PDB entry 4V1M | electron microscopy, 6.60 A resolution (low resolution: residue-level contacts below are approximate; hydrogen-bond / salt-bridge calls are withheld) | chains A and B of the 13 polymer chains in the assembly

# Chain A
Molecule: DNA-directed RNA polymerase II subunit RPB1
Source organism: Saccharomyces cerevisiae
Notes: EC 2.7.7.6
UniProt: P04050 (RPB1_YEAST); numbering as in UniProt (aligned over 1-1733)
Chain sequence (1733 residues; numbered 1 to 1733; the number before each row is that of its first residue):
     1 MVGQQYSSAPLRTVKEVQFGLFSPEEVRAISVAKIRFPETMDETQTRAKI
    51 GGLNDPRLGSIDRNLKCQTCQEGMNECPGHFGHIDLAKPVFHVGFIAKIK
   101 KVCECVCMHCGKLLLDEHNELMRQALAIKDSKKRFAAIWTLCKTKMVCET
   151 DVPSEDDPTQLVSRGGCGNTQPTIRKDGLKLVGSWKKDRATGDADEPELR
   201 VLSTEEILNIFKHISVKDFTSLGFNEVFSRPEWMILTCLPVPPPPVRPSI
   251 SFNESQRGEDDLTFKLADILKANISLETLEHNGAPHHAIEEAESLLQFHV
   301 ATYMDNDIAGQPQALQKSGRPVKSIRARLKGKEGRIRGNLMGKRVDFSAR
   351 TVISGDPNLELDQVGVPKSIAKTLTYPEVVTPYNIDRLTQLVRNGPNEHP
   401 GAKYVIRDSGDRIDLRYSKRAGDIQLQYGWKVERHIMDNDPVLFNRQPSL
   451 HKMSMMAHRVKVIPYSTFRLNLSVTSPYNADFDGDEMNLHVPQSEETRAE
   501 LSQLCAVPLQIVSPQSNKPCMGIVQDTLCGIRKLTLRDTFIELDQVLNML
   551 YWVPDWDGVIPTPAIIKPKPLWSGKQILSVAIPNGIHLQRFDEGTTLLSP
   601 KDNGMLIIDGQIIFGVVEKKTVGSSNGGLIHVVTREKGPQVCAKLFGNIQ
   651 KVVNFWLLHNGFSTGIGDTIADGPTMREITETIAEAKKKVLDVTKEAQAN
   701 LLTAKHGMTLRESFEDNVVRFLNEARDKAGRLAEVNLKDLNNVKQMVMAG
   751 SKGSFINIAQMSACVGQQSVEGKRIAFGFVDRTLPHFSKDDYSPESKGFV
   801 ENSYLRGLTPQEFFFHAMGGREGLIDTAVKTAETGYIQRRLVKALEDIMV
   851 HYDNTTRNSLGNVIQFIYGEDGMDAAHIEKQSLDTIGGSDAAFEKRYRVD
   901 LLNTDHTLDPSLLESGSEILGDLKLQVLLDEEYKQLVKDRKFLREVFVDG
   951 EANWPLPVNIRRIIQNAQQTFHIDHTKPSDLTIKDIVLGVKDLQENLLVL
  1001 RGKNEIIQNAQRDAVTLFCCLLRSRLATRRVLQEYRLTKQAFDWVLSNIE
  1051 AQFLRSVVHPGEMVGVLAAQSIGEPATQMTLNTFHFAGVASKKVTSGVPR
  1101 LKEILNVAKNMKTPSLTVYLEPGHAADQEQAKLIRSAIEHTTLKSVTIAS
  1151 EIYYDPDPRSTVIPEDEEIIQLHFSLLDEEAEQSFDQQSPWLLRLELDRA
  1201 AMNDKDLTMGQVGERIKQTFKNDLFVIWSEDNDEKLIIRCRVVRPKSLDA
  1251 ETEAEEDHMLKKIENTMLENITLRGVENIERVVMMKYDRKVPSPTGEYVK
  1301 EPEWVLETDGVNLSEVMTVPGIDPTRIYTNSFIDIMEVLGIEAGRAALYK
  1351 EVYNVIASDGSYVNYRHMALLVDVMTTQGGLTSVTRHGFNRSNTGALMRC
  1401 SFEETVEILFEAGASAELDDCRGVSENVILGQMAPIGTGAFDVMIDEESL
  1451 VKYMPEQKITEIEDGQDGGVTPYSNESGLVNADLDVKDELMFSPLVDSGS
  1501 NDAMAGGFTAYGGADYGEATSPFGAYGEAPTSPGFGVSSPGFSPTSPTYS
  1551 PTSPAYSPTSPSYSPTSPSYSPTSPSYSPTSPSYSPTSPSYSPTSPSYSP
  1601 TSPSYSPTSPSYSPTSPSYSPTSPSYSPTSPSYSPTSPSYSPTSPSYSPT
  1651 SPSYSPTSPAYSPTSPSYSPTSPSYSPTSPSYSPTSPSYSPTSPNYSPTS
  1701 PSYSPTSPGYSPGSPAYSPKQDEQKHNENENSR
Not modelled in the structure: 1-2, 1081-1091, 1177-1186, 1244-1253, 1456-1733
Bound ions: Zn2+ site 1: C67, C70, C77, H80; Zn2+ site 2: C107, C110, C148, C167; Mg2+: D481, D483, D485 (shared with 1 residue of chain P)
UniProt features mapped onto this chain:
  - region: P248 to D260 (Lid loop), N306 to K323 (Rudder loop), P810 to E822 (Bridging helix)
  - binding site (Zn(2+)): C67, C70, C77, H80, C107, C110, C148, C167
  - binding site (Mg(2+)): D481, D483, D485
  - modified residue: T1471 (Phosphothreonine)
  - cross-link (Glycyl lysine isopeptide (Lys-Gly)): K695 (interchain with G-Cter in ubiquitin), K1246 (interchain with G-Cter in ubiquitin), K1350 (interchain with G-Cter in ubiquitin)
  - natural variant: S1653 to P1659 (deletion: In strain: A364A)
  - mutagenesis: K1246 (K1246R: Impairs ubiquitination during transcription stress)

# Chain B
Molecule: DNA-directed RNA polymerase II subunit RPB2
Source organism: Saccharomyces cerevisiae
Notes: EC 2.7.7.6
UniProt: P08518 (RPB2_YEAST); residue numbers follow UniProt; this construct covers 1-1224
Chain sequence (1224 residues; numbered 1 to 1224; the number before each row is that of its first residue):
     1 MSDLANSEKYYDEDPYGFEDESAPITAEDSWAVISAFFREKGLVSQQLDS
    51 FNQFVDYTLQDIICEDSTLILEQLAQHTTESDNISRKYEISFGKIYVTKP
   101 MVNESDGVTHALYPQEARLRNLTYSSGLFVDVKKRTYEAIDVPGRELKYE
   151 LIAEESEDDSESGKVFIGRLPIMLRSKNCYLSEATESDLYKLKECPFDMG
   201 GYFIINGSEKVLIAQERSAGNIVQVFKKAAPSPISHVAEIRSALEKGSRF
   251 ISTLQVKLYGREGSSARTIKATLPYIKQDIPIVIIFRALGIIPDGEILEH
   301 ICYDVNDWQMLEMLKPCVEDGFVIQDRETALDFIGRRGTALGIKKEKRIQ
   351 YAKDILQKEFLPHITQLEGFESRKAFFLGYMINRLLLCALDRKDQDDRDH
   401 FGKKRLDLAGPLLAQLFKTLFKKLTKDIFRYMQRTVEEAHDFNMKLAINA
   451 KTITSGLKYALATGNWGEQKKAMSSRAGVSQVLNRYTYSSTLSHLRRTNT
   501 PIGRDGKLAKPRQLHNTHWGLVCPAETPEGQACGLVKNLSLMSCISVGTD
   551 PMPIITFLSEWGMEPLEDYVPHQSPDATRVFVNGVWHGVHRNPARLMETL
   601 RTLRRKGDINPEVSMIRDIREKELKIFTDAGRVYRPLFIVEDDESLGHKE
   651 LKVRKGHIAKLMATEYQDIEGGFEDVEEYTWSSLLNEGLVEYIDAEEEES
   701 ILIAMQPEDLEPAEANEENDLDVDPAKRIRVSHHATTFTHCEIHPSMILG
   751 VAASIIPFPDHNQSPRNTYQSAMGKQAMGVFLTNYNVRMDTMANILYYPQ
   801 KPLGTTRAMEYLKFRELPAGQNAIVAIACYSGYNQEDSMIMNQSSIDRGL
   851 FRSLFFRSYMDQEKKYGMSITETFEKPQRTNTLRMKHGTYDKLDDDGLIA
   901 PGVRVSGEDVIIGKTTPISPDEEELGQRTAYHSKRDASTPLRSTENGIVD
   951 QVLVTTNQDGLKFVKVRVRTTKIPQIGDKFASRHGQKGTIGITYRREDMP
  1001 FTAEGIVPDLIINPHAIPSRMTVAHLIECLLSKVAALSGNEGDASPFTDI
  1051 TVEGISKLLREHGYQSRGFEVMYNGHTGKKLMAQIFFGPTYYQRLRHMVD
  1101 DKIHARARGPMQVLTRQPVEGRSRDGGLRFGEMERDCMIAHGAASFLKER
  1151 LMEASDAFRVHICGICGLMTVIAKLNHNQFECKGCDNKIDIYQIHIPYAA
  1201 KLLFQELMAMNITPRLYTDRSRDF
Not modelled in the structure: 1-19, 142-145, 152-162, 503-508, 669-677, 716-721, 920-932
Bound ions: Zn2+: C1163, C1166, C1182, C1185

# Chain A / chain B interface
Contacting residue pairs (463; chain A residue first):
  Q4(A) with F1158(B); R1159(B)
  Q5(A) with R1159(B); L1175(B)
  Y6(A) with L1175(B)
  S7(A) with R1159(B); H1161(B); F1180(B); Q1193(B)
  S8(A) with N1178(B); F1180(B)
  A9(A) with H1161(B); Q1193(B)
  P10(A) with I1191(B); Y1192(B); Q1193(B)
  L11(A) with Q1193(B); I1194(B); H1195(B)
  R12(A) with Y1192(B); Q1193(B); I1194(B); T1218(B)
  T13(A) with T1218(B)
  V14(A) with I1194(B); L1216(B); Y1217(B)
  K15(A) with Y1217(B); T1218(B); D1219(B); R1220(B)
  E16(A) with R1215(B); L1216(B); Y1217(B); D1219(B); R1220(B); S1221(B); R1222(B)
  V17(A) with P1214(B); R1215(B); L1216(B)
  Q18(A) with T1213(B); R1215(B); Y1217(B)
  F19(A) with T1213(B)
  G20(A) with I1212(B); T1213(B)
  L21(A) with N1211(B); T1213(B)
  F22(A) with L1168(B); M1208(B); N1211(B); T1213(B)
  E26(A) with C1166(B); L1168(B); R1215(B)
  A29(A) with K1183(B); G1184(B)
  I30(A) with T1170(B); K1183(B); M1208(B)
  T69(A) with I1172(B); K1174(B)
  C70(A) with I1172(B)
  Q71(A) with K1174(B)
  E72(A) with A1173(B); K1174(B); L1175(B)
  M74(A) with R1116(B)
  N75(A) with R1116(B)
  E76(A) with F1158(B); R1159(B); L1175(B)
  P78(A) with V1160(B); K1201(B)
  G79(A) with K1201(B); Q1205(B)
  F81(A) with Q1205(B); M1208(B); A1209(B)
  H92(A) with M1210(B); N1211(B)
  F95(A) with I1212(B)
  F228(A) with R1215(B)
  W233(A) with N1211(B)
  L236(A) with N1211(B)
  P240(A) with M1208(B); A1209(B); N1211(B)
  P242(A) with A1209(B)
  P243(A) with Q1205(B)
  P245(A) with L1114(B); Y1198(B); K1201(B)
  V246(A) with L1114(B); L1202(B); Q1205(B); E1206(B)
  P248(A) with L1114(B)
  N253(A) with R884(B); R935(B)
  E254(A) with I918(B); R935(B)
  S255(A) with I918(B); R935(B)
  Y303(A) with A1209(B)
  M304(A) with M1210(B)
  K317(A) with K471(B)
  S318(A) with K470(B); K471(B)
  G319(A) with K471(B)
  I325(A) with A1209(B); M1210(B)
  R328(A) with E1206(B)
  L329(A) with L1203(B); E1206(B); M1210(B)
  R335(A) with L1114(B); T1115(B); L1202(B); L1203(B); E1206(B)
  I336(A) with L1203(B)
  R337(A) with R1129(B); E1132(B)
  G338(A) with R1129(B)
  N339(A) with T1115(B); Q1117(B); D1156(B); A1199(B)
  L340(A) with P1197(B); A1199(B); A1200(B)
  M341(A) with E1132(B); R1135(B)
  G342(A) with R1129(B); F1130(B); G1131(B)
  K343(A) with Q1117(B); L1128(B); R1129(B); F1130(B); L1151(B); S1155(B); D1156(B); P1197(B)
  R344(A) with Q1117(B); P1118(B); V1119(B); E1120(B); G1121(B); G1127(B); L1128(B); S1155(B)
  V345(A) with P1118(B); G1127(B); L1128(B); F1130(B); R1150(B); A1154(B); S1155(B)
  D346(A) with R1106(B); R1108(B); G1109(B); M1111(B); P1118(B); R1150(B); A1154(B)
  F347(A) with R1106(B); A1107(B); R1150(B)
  S348(A) with A1105(B); R1106(B); G1127(B); L1128(B)
  A349(A) with H1104(B); A1105(B); L1128(B)
  R350(A) with I1103(B); H1104(B); L1128(B)
  T351(A) with V1099(B); I1103(B)
  V352(A) with G977(B); V1099(B); K1102(B)
  S354(A) with I976(B)
  D356(A) with Y833(B)
  P357(A) with S831(B); G832(B); Y833(B)
  N358(A) with Y833(B)
  S369(A) with I1103(B)
  I370(A) with I1103(B); A1105(B)
  T373(A) with A1105(B); A1107(B)
  L374(A) with R1106(B)
  Y404(A) with R1108(B)
  R412(A) with R1108(B)
  E433(A) with R1108(B)
  L443(A) with M1138(B)
  N445(A) with E1134(B)
  Q447(A) with R1129(B); E1134(B)
  P448(A) with M1133(B); E1134(B)
  S449(A) with M1133(B); E1134(B); C1137(B)
  L450(A) with M1133(B)
  H451(A) with C1137(B)
  K452(A) with A1140(B); H1141(B)
  M455(A) with F1130(B); E1134(B); C1137(B); H1141(B)
  Y465(A) with I976(B)
  S466(A) with Q975(B); V1099(B); D1100(B); I1103(B)
  T467(A) with I976(B); G977(B); V1099(B)
  R469(A) with Y833(B); I976(B); G991(B)
  L472(A) with Q835(B); E836(B)
  T475(A) with E836(B)
  D481(A) with E836(B)
  F482(A) with Q835(B); E836(B); D837(B); S838(B); T989(B)
  D483(A) with D837(B); K979(B); K987(B)
  G484(A) with T989(B)
  E486(A) with K1102(B)
  N488(A) with L1128(B)
  H490(A) with F1130(B); R1150(B)
  V491(A) with R1150(B)
  P492(A) with E1149(B)
  Q493(A) with E1149(B)
  S494(A) with E1149(B)
  E496(A) with S1145(B)
  T497(A) with F1146(B); E1149(B)
  E500(A) with A1143(B); A1144(B); S1145(B); F1146(B)
  L501(A) with F1146(B)
  L504(A) with H1141(B); G1142(B)
  C505(A) with M1138(B); H1141(B)
  Q510(A) with H1141(B)
  V524(A) with Q835(B); E836(B)
  Q525(A) with Q835(B); E836(B); H1015(B)
  D526(A) with C829(B); G832(B); N834(B); Q835(B); N1013(B); H1015(B)
  C529(A) with H1015(B)
  L657(A) with C829(B)
  L658(A) with Y830(B); S831(B); N1074(B); H1076(B); L1081(B)
  H659(A) with N1074(B); T1077(B); L1081(B)
  N660(A) with L1081(B); M1082(B); A1083(B)
  G661(A) with L1081(B); A1083(B)
  F662(A) with A828(B); C829(B); P1014(B); A1083(B)
  S663(A) with I827(B); P1014(B); Q1084(B); I1085(B); F1086(B)
  T664(A) with I827(B); P1014(B); L1026(B); F1086(B)
  G665(A) with L1026(B); F1069(B); F1086(B)
  I666(A) with L1026(B); L1030(B); R1067(B); F1086(B)
  D668(A) with F1069(B)
  I670(A) with R1067(B)
  M746(A) with P1014(B); H1015(B); P1018(B)
  S751(A) with H1015(B)
  K752(A) with H1015(B); S1019(B); R1020(B)
  N757(A) with P1018(B); S1019(B); M1021(B)
  Q760(A) with M1021(B)
  M761(A) with P1018(B); M1021(B); V1023(B)
  V770(A) with Q513(B)
  E771(A) with K510(B); Q513(B)
  A776(A) with N516(B)
  G778(A) with D397(B); H400(B); H515(B); N516(B)
  F779(A) with N516(B); T517(B); E698(B); E699(B)
  V780(A) with E699(B)
  D781(A) with R620(B)
  R782(A) with E698(B); E699(B); I701(B)
  T783(A) with N516(B)
  P785(A) with E698(B); I701(B); L702(B); I703(B)
  H786(A) with W519(B); I703(B); M705(B); E742(B)
  F787(A) with L702(B)
  K789(A) with R620(B)
  E795(A) with V731(B)
  E801(A) with I729(B)
  N802(A) with R728(B); I729(B)
  Y804(A) with H761(B); N762(B); Q763(B); M1021(B); V1023(B)
  L805(A) with H761(B); V1023(B); V1052(B)
  R806(A) with P725(B); A726(B); K727(B); R728(B); I729(B); H761(B)
  G807(A) with R728(B); D760(B); H761(B)
  L808(A) with R728(B); D760(B); F1047(B)
  T809(A) with I729(B); F1047(B)
  P810(A) with W519(B); M705(B); P745(B); F1047(B)
  Q811(A) with M705(B); V731(B)
  F813(A) with I748(B); L749(B); P759(B); N767(B); F1047(B)
  F814(A) with L514(B); H515(B); N516(B); W519(B)
  H816(A) with Q763(B); S764(B)
  A817(A) with L514(B); P524(B); S764(B)
  M818(A) with L514(B); N516(B)
  G820(A) with S764(B)
  R821(A) with R512(B); Q513(B); L514(B); P524(B); T527(B)
  L824(A) with P765(B); T768(B); Y769(B)
  I825(A) with R512(B); Q513(B); C533(B)
  A828(A) with G530(B)
  Q838(A) with M1133(B)
  R839(A) with E1132(B)
  V842(A) with D1136(B)
  K843(A) with E1132(B); R1135(B)
  E846(A) with R1135(B)
  E1062(A) with A1140(B)
  M1063(A) with I1139(B)
  V1066(A) with D1136(B); I1139(B); A1140(B)
  Q1070(A) with D1136(B); C1137(B); A1140(B)
  K1144(A) with E262(B)
  N1265(A) with G263(B); S265(B)
  E1269(A) with G263(B)
  V1406(A) with M1210(B)
  L1409(A) with L1207(B); I1212(B)
  F1410(A) with M1210(B); I1212(B)
  L1418(A) with R1222(B)
  D1420(A) with R1220(B); R1222(B)
  R1422(A) with D1223(B); F1224(B)
  V1424(A) with I1139(B)
  V1428(A) with L1151(B)
  I1429(A) with P1197(B); A1200(B)
  L1430(A) with H1195(B); I1196(B); P1197(B)
  G1431(A) with K1148(B); M1152(B); P1197(B)
  Q1432(A) with K1148(B)
  M1433(A) with A1144(B); S1145(B)
  A1434(A) with A1144(B)
  I1436(A) with I1139(B); G1142(B); A1144(B)
  T1438(A) with G1142(B); A1144(B); S1145(B)
  G1439(A) with A1144(B)
Interface residues without a listed pair, chain A (230 interface residues in all): V27, V32, C77, H80, L239, R326, I353, G355, P367, T375, T527, N654, G667, T669, T680, N742, V743, G753, I775, L784, S788, D790, E822, H1258, S1401, G1413, C1421, S1425, G1437
Interface residues without a listed pair, chain B (205 interface residues in all): S264, E319, H518, C523, Q531, G534, R635, A695, S700, R730, G988, I990, I1017, I1027, K1080, V1113, L1147, N1176, F1204

# In short
230 residues of chain A and 205 residues of chain B are in contact. The Zn2+ site 1 is built by C67(A),
C70(A), C77(A) and H80(A). From UniProt: 8 Zn2+-binding residues, 3 Mg2+-binding residues and one mutagenesis
site on chain A.
Chain A is DNA-directed RNA polymerase II subunit RPB1 and chain B is DNA-directed RNA polymerase II subunit
RPB2, both from Saccharomyces cerevisiae; the structure, Architecture of the RNA polymerase II-Mediator core
transcription initiation complex, was determined by electron microscopy together with 4V1N and 4V1O from the
same study.
